Entry 5V0S (X-ray diffraction, 2.01 A resolution); this record covers chains A and B.

Chain A (and B):
Name: Prephenate dehydrogenase
Source organism: Bacillus anthracis
Notes: EC 1.3.1.12; chain B of this document is another copy of the same molecule, construct and numbering; everything in this record applies to it too
UniProt: Q81P63 (Q81P63_BACAN); numbering as in UniProt (aligned over 307-375)
Sequence (69 residues; each row starts with the number of its first residue):
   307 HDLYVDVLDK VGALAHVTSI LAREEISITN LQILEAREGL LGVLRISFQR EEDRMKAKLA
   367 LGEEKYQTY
Modified residues: Mse361 (selenomethionine; parent Met)
Metal / ion sites: Ca2+ site 1: E330 (shared with R329(B) of chain B); Ca2+ site 2: E331 (shared with E370(B) of chain B)
Reported in the primary citation:
  - allosteric site: S333

How chain A and chain B interact:
Contacting residue pairs (24; chain A residue first):
  K316(A) - S333(B)  hydrogen bond
  V317(A) - A328(B)  hydrophobic
  V317(A) - S333(B)
  L320(A) - T324(B)
  L320(A) - I334(B)  hydrophobic
  A321(A) - T324(B)
  T324(A) - L320(B)
  T324(A) - A321(B)
  T324(A) - T324(B)  hydrogen bond
  A328(A) - V317(B)  hydrophobic
  S333(A) - V317(B)
  I334(A) - L320(B)  hydrophobic
  I334(A) - I339(B)
  T335(A) - Q338(B)
  T335(A) - I339(B)  hydrogen bond (backbone-backbone)
  N336(A) - N336(B)  hydrogen bond
  N336(A) - L337(B)
  N336(A) - Q338(B)
  L337(A) - N336(B)
  L337(A) - L337(B)  hydrogen bond (backbone-backbone)
  Q338(A) - T335(B)
  Q338(A) - N336(B)
  I339(A) - I334(B)
  I339(A) - T335(B)  hydrogen bond (backbone-backbone)
Interface residues without a listed pair, chain A (17 interface residues in all): S325, L327, E331, I332
Interface residues without a listed pair, chain B (16 interface residues in all): S325, L327, E331, I332

Overview:
17 residues of chain A face 16 of chain B across their interface; the contacts include 6 hydrogen bonds. Among
the polar pairs are K316(A)-S333(B), T324(A)-T324(B) and N336(A)-N336(B). The paper reports an allosteric site
at S333(A).
Both chains are Prephenate dehydrogenase (Bacillus anthracis). Entry 5V0S (Crystal structure of the ACT domain
of prephenate dehydrogenase tyrA from Bacillus anthracis) was determined by X-ray diffraction, deposited
together with 6U60, 6CXD and 5UYY.
